PDB entry 8VFV | electron microscopy, 3.30 A resolution | chains F and K of the 14 polymer chains in the assembly

Chain F (and K):
Molecule: Transmembrane protein gp41
Organism: Human immunodeficiency virus 1
Notes: chain K of this document is another copy of the same molecule, construct and numbering; everything in this record applies to it too
UniProt: Q2N0S6 (Q2N0S6_9HIV1); residues 512-664 here correspond to UniProt positions 509-661 (UniProt number = residue number - 3)
Amino-acid sequence (153 residues; each row starts with the number of its first residue):
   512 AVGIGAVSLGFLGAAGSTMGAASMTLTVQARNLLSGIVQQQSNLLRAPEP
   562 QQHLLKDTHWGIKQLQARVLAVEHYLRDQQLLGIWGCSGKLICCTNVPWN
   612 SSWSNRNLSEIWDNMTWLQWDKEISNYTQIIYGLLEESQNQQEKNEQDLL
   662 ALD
Disordered / not traced: 512-518, 547-571
Disulfides: C598-C604
Covalent attachments: N-acetylglucosamine (NAG) linked to N611, N637
Differences from the reference sequence: conflict S519 (Phe516 in Q2N0S6), P559 (Ile556 in Q2N0S6), P561 (Ala558 in Q2N0S6), D568 (Leu565 in Q2N0S6), H570 (Val567 in Q2N0S6), H585 (Arg582 in Q2N0S6), C605 (Thr602 in Q2N0S6)
Residues lining bound ligands: N-acetylglucosamine (NAG; 2-acetamido-2-deoxy-beta-D-glucopyranose): L520, G524, G527, S528

How chain F and chain K interact:
Pairs across the interface (30; chain F residue first):
  M535(F) - K655(K)
  T538(F) - I595(K)
  T538(F) - E647(K)  hydrogen bond
  T538(F) - N651(K)
  A541(F) - Q591(K)  hydrogen bond (backbone-side chain)
  R542(F) - Q591(K)
  R542(F) - I595(K)
  R542(F) - E647(K)  salt bridge
  L545(F) - L587(K)
  L545(F) - R588(K)
  L545(F) - Q591(K)
  I573(F) - I573(K)  hydrophobic
  L576(F) - I573(K)  hydrophobic
  L576(F) - L576(K)  hydrophobic
  L576(F) - Q577(K)
  L576(F) - V580(K)  hydrophobic
  R579(F) - V580(K)
  R579(F) - L581(K)
  R579(F) - E584(K)  salt bridge
  V580(F) - V580(K)  hydrophobic
  V583(F) - V583(K)  hydrophobic
  V583(F) - L587(K)  hydrophobic
  Y586(F) - Q591(K)
  L587(F) - L587(K)  hydrophobic
  G600(F) - G594(K)
  G600(F) - S599(K)
  L602(F) - E654(K)  hydrogen bond (backbone-side chain)
  I603(F) - E654(K)  hydrogen bond (backbone-side chain)
  I603(F) - Q658(K)
  C605(F) - L661(K)  hydrophobic
Other interface residues (no listed pair), chain F (20 interface residues in all): S546, G572, S599, K601
Other interface residues (no listed pair), chain K (20 interface residues in all): G597

Overview:
The chain F/chain K interface involves 20 residues from each chain; the contacts include 4 hydrogen bonds and
2 salt bridges. Polar pairs include R542(F)-E647(K), R579(F)-E584(K) and T538(F)-E647(K). Ligands of chain F:
N-acetylglucosamine. N-acetylglucosamine is covalently linked to N611(F) and N637(F).
Both chains are Transmembrane protein gp41 (Human immunodeficiency virus 1). Entry 8VFV (HIV Env
BG505_MD39_B16 SOSIP boosting trimer in complex with B16_d77.5 mouse Fab and RM20A3 Fab) was determined by
electron microscopy together with 8F92, 8F9G and 8F9M from the same study.
